7NTU - chains B and F of the 4 polymer chains in the assembly; structure by X-ray diffraction, 3.10 A resolution.

# Chain B
Name: Prothrombin
Organism: Homo sapiens
Notes: EC 3.4.21.5
Reference sequence: P00734 (THRB_HUMAN); the construct lacks a stretch of the UniProt sequence and is renumbered around it, so the offset changes along the chain: 16-36 = UniProt 364-384; 37-60 = UniProt 386-409; 61-77 = UniProt 419-435; 78-97 = UniProt 437-456; 6 more segments
Amino-acid sequence (259 residues; numbered 16 to 247 plus 31 insertion-coded residues; 4 numbers in that range are skipped by the numbering (no residue carries them; nothing is unmodelled there); the number before each row is that of its first residue; a row labelled like 60A-60I holds insertion residues (60A, then the next letters in order)):
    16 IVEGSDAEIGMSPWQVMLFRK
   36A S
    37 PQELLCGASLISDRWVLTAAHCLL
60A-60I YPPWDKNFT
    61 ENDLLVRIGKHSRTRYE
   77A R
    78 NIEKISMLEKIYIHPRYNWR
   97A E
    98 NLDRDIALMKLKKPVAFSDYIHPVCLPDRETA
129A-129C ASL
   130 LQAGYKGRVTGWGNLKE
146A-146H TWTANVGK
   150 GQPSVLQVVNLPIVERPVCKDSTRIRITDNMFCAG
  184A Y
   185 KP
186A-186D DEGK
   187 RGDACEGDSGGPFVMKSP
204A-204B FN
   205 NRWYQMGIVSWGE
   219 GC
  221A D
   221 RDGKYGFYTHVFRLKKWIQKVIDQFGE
Disordered / not traced: 146A-146H, 246-247
Disulfides: Cys42-Cys58, Cys168-Cys182, Cys191-Cys220
Glycans and other covalent adducts: compound 0G6 linked to His57, Ser195; N-acetylglucosamine (NAG) linked to Asn60G
Residues lining bound ligands: 0G6 (D-phenylalanyl-N-[(2S,3S)-6-{[amino(iminio)methyl]amino}-1-chloro-2-hydroxyhexan-3-yl]-L-prolinamide): Cys58, Tyr60A, Trp60D, Glu97A, Asn98, Leu99, Ile174, Asp189, Ala190, Cys191, Glu192, Gly193, Asp194, Val213, Ser214, Trp215, Gly216, Gly219, Cys220, Gly226
UniProt features mapped onto this chain:
  - region: Ala183 to Val200 (High affinity receptor-binding region which is also known as the TP508 peptide)
  - active site (Charge relay system): His57, Asp102, Ser195
  - glycosylation: Asn60G (N-linked (GlcNAc...) (complex) asparagine)
What the authors report for this chain:
  - conformationally variable residues (side-chain flip): Phe245

# Chain F
Molecule: HD22_27mer
Sequence (27 nucleotides; each row starts with the number of its first residue):
     1 GTCCGTGGTAGGGCAGGTTGGGGTGAC
Ion coordination: Na+: DG7, DG8, DG11, DG17, DG20

# How chain B and chain F interact
Contacting residue pairs (40):
  Tyr89(B) with DT18(F), base contact
  Ile90(B) with DT18(F), base contact
  His91(B) with DT19(F), sugar contact
  Pro92(B) with DT9(F), hydrogen bond to the base; DA10(F), base contact; DT18(F), base contact; DT19(F), base contact
  Arg93(B) with DG5(F), salt bridge to the phosphate; DG8(F), base contact; DT9(F), base contact; DT19(F), sugar contact; DG20(F), salt bridge to the phosphate; DG21(F), base contact
  Tyr94(B) with DT9(F), base contact
  Asn95(B) with DT9(F), hydrogen bond to the phosphate
  Trp96(B) with DT9(F), sugar contact
  Arg97(B) with DT9(F), salt bridge to the phosphate; DA10(F), salt bridge to the phosphate
  Arg101(B) with DG20(F), salt bridge to the phosphate; DG21(F), hydrogen bond to the base
  Arg126(B) with DG23(F), phosphate contact
  Ala129(B) with DT24(F), sugar contact
  Leu130(B) with DT24(F), sugar contact
  Ile162(B) with DT24(F), base contact
  Arg165(B) with DT24(F), base contact; DA26(F), phosphate contact
  Lys169(B) with DC27(F), phosphate contact
  Asp178(B) with DG23(F), hydrogen bond to the base
  Phe181(B) with DT24(F), base contact
  His230(B) with DT24(F), salt bridge to the phosphate
  Phe232(B) with DG23(F), phosphate contact
  Arg233(B) with DG22(F), base contact; DG23(F), hydrogen bond to the sugar; DT24(F), salt bridge to the phosphate
  Trp237(B) with DT18(F), hydrogen bond to the base; DT19(F), sugar contact
  Lys240(B) with DT18(F), phosphate contact; DT19(F), salt bridge to the phosphate
  Gln244(B) with DT18(F), hydrogen bond to the phosphate
  Phe245(B) with DT18(F), sugar contact
Other interface residues (no listed pair), chain B (29 interface residues in all): Glu97A, Ala129A, Val163, Val241
Other interface residues (no listed pair), chain F (14 interface residues in all): DG25

# Summary
29 residues of chain B face 14 of chain F across their interface; the contacts include 7 hydrogen bonds and 8
salt bridges. Polar contacts include Pro92(B)-DT9(F), Arg101(B)-DG21(F) and Asp178(B)-DG23(F). Covalently
linked compound 0G6: at Ser195(B). Covalently linked N-acetylglucosamine: at Asn60G(B). From UniProt: 3
active-site residues on chain B. From the paper: conformational variability at Phe245(B).
Chain B is Prothrombin (Homo sapiens) and chain F is HD22_27mer; the structure, X-ray structure of the complex
between human alpha thrombin and two duplex/quadruplex aptamers: NU172 and HD22_27mer, was determined by X-ray
diffraction.
